Entry 3G6E (X-ray diffraction, 2.70 A resolution); this record covers chains 0 and T of the 31 polymer chains in the assembly.

# Chain 0
Molecule: 23S ribosomal RNA
Source organism: Haloarcula marismortui
Sequence (2923 nucleotides; numbered 1 to 2923; the number before each row is that of its first residue):
     1 GUUGGCUACUAUGCCAGCUGGUGGAUUGCUCGGCUCAGGCGCUGAUGAAG
    51 GACGUGCCAAGCUGCGAUAAGCUGUGGGGAGCCGCACGGAGGCGAAGAAC
   101 CACAGAUUUCCGAAUGAGAAUCUCUCUAACAAUUGCUUCGCGCAAUGAGG
   151 AACCCCGAGAACUGAAACAUCUCAGUAUCGGGAGGAACAGAAAACGCAAC
   201 GUGAUGUCGUUAGUAACCGCGAGUGAACGCGAUACAGCCCAAACCGAAGC
   251 CCUCACGGGCAAUGUGGUGUCAGGGCUACCUCUCAUCAGCCGACCGUCUU
   301 CACGAAGUCUCUUGGAAUAGAGCGUGAUACAGGGUGACAACCCCGUACUG
   351 AAGACCAGUACGCUGUGCGGUAGUGCCAGAGUAGCGGGGGUUGGAUAUCC
   401 CUCGCGAAUAACGCAGGCAUCGACUGCGAAGGCUAAACACAACCUGAGAC
   451 CGAUAGUGAACAAGUAGUGUGAACGAACGCUGCAAAGUACCCUCAGAAGG
   501 GAGGCGAAAUAGAGCAUGAAAUCAGUUGGCGAUCGAGCGACAGGGCAUAC
   551 AAGGUCCCUUGACGAAUGACCGAGACGCGAGUCUCCAGUAAGACUCACGG
   601 GAAGCCGAUGUUCUGUCGUACGUUUUGAAAAACGAGCCAGGGAGUGUGUC
   651 UGUAUGGCAAGUCUAACCGGAGUAUCCGGGGAGGCACAGGGAAACCGACA
   701 UGGCCGCAGGGCUUUGCCCGAGGGCCGCCGUCUUCAAGGGCGGGGAGCCA
   751 UGUGGACACGACCCGAAUCCGGACGAUCUACGCAUGGACAAGAUGAAGCG
   801 UGCCGAAAGGCACGUGGAAGUCUGUUAGAGUUGGUGUCCUACAAUACCCU
   851 CUCGUGAUCUAUGUGUAGGGGUGAAAGGCCCAUCGAGUCCGGCAACAGCU
   901 GGUUCCAAUCGAAACAUGUCGAAGCAUGACCUCCGCCGAGGUAGUCUGUG
   951 AGGUAGAGCGACCGAUUGGUGUGUCCGCCUCCGAGAGGAGUCGGCACACC
  1001 UGUCAAACUCCAAACUUACAGACGCUGUUUGACGCGGGGAUUCCGGUGCG
  1051 CGGGGUAAGCCUGUGUACCAGGAGGGGAACAACCCAGAGAUAGGUUAAGG
  1101 UCCCCAAGUGUGGAUUAAGUGUAAUCCUCUGAAGGUGGUCUCGAGCCCUA
  1151 GACAGCCGGGAGGUGAGCUUAGAAGCAGCUACCCUCUAAGAAAAGCGUAA
  1201 CAGCUUACCGGCCGAGGUUUGAGGCGCCCAAAAUGAUCGGGACUCAAAUC
  1251 CACCACCGAGACCUGUCCGUACCACUCAUACUGGUAAUCGAGUAGAUUGG
  1301 CGCUCUAAUUGGAUGGAAGCAGGGGCGAGAGCUCCUGUGGACCGAUUAGU
  1351 GACGAAAAUCCUGGCCAUAGUAGCAGCGAUAGUCGGGUGAGAACCCCGAC
  1401 GGCCUAAUGGAUAAGGGUUCCUCAGCACUGCUGAUCAGCUGAGGGUUAGC
  1451 CGGUCCUAAGUCUCACCGCAACUCGACUGAGACGAAAUGGGAAACAGGUU
  1501 AAUAUUCCUGUGCCAUCAUGCAGUGAAAGUUGACGCCCUGGGGUCGAUCA
  1551 CGCCGGGCAUUCGCCCGGUCGAACCGUCCAACUCCGUGGAAGCCGUAAUG
  1601 GCAGGAAGCGGACGAACGGCGGCAUAGGGAAACGUGAUUCAACCUGGGGC
  1651 CCAUGAAAAGACGAGCAUGAUGUCCGUACCGAGAACCGACACAGGUGUCC
  1701 AUGGCGGCGAAAGCCAAGGCCUGUCGGGAGCAACCAACGUUAGGGAAUUC
  1751 GGCAAGUUAGUCCCGUACCUUCGGAAGAAGGGAUGCCUGCUCCGGAACGG
  1801 AGCAGGUCGCAGUGACUCGGAAGCUCGGACUGUCUAGUAACAACAUAGGU
  1851 GACCGCAAAUCCGCAAGGACUCGUACGGUCACUGAAUCCUGCCCAGUGCA
  1901 GGUAUCUGAACACCUCGUACAAGAGGACGAAGGACCUGUCAACGGCGGGG
  1951 GUAACUAUGACCCUCUUAAGGUAGCGUAGUACCUUGCCGCAUCAGUAGCG
  2001 GCUUGCAUGAAUGGAUUAACCAGAGCUUCACUGUCCCAACGUUGGGCCCG
  2051 GUGAACUGUACAUUCCAGUGCGGAGUCUGGAGACACCCAGGGGGAAGCGA
  2101 AGACCCUAUGGAGCUUUACUGCAGGCUGUCGCUGAGACGUGGUCGCCGAU
  2151 GUGCAGCAUAGGUAGGAGUCGUUACAGAGGUACCCGCGCUAGCGGGCCAC
  2201 CCAGACAACAGUGAAAUACUACCCGUCGGUGACUGCGACUCUCACUCCGG
  2251 GAGGAGGACACCGAUAGCCGGGCAGUUUGACUGGGGCGGUACGCGCUCGA
  2301 AAAGAUAUCGAGCGCGCCCUAUGGUCAUCUCAGCCGGGACAGAGACCCGG
  2351 CGAAGAGUGCAAGAGCAAAAGAUGACUUGACAGUGUUCUUCCCAACGAGG
  2401 AACGCUGACGCGAAAGCGUGGUCUAGCGAACCAAUUAGCCUGCUUGAUGC
  2451 GGGCAAUUGAUGACAGAAAAGCUACCCUAGGGAUAACAGAGUCGUCACUC
  2501 GCAAGAGCACAUAUCGACCGAGUGGCUUGCUACCUCGAUGUCGGUUCCCU
  2551 CCAUCCUGCCCGUGCAGAAGCGGGCAAGGGUGAGGUUGUUCGCCUAUUAA
  2601 AGGAGGUCGUGAGCUGGGUUUAGACCGUCGUGAGACAGGUCGGCUGCUAU
  2651 CUACUGGGUGUGUAAUGGUGUCUGACAAGAACGACCGUAUAGUACGAGAG
  2701 GAACUACGGUUGGUGGCCACUGGUGUACCGGUUGUUCGAGAGAGCACGUG
  2751 CCGGGUAGCCACGCCACACGGGGUAAGAGCUGAACGCAUCUAAGCUCGAA
  2801 ACCCACUUGGAAAAGAGACACCGCCGAGGUCCCGCGUACAAGACGCGGUC
  2851 GAUAGACUCGGGGUGUGCGCGUCGAGGUAACGAGACGUUAAGCCCACGAG
  2901 CACUAACAGACCAAAGCCAUCAU
Unresolved in the structure: 1-9, 126-127, 715, 971-998, 1560, 1952-1963, 2137-2236, 2339-2343, 2665-2666, 2915-2923
Modified positions: 1MA (6-hydro-1-methyladenosine-5'-monophosphate) at position 628, OMU (o2'-methyluridine 5'-monophosphate) at position 2587, OMG (o2'-methylguanosine-5'-monophosphate) at position 2588, UR3 (3-methyluridine-5'-monophoshate) at position 2619, PSU (pseudouridine-5'-monophosphate) at position 2621
Metal / ion sites: Na+ site 1 near U12 (its only coordinating residue here); Mg2+ site 1 near G28 (its only coordinating residue here); Na+ site 2: C40, G41, C443; Na+ site 3: G56, G61; Sr2+ site 1 near A86 (its only coordinating residue here); Na+ site 4: U107, U108; Mg2+ site 2 near U115 (its only coordinating residue here); Na+ site 5: C130, U146; Na+ site 6: C141, G142; Sr2+ site 2: G147, A183 (shared with 1 residue of chain M); Mg2+ site 3: C162, U2276; K+ site 1: C162, U163, U172; 58 more Na+ sites not listed; 69 more Mg2+ sites not listed; 38 more Sr2+ sites not listed; 1 more K+ sites not listed
Small-molecule neighbours: Cephalotaxine (HMT; (3beta)-O~3~-[(2R)-2,6-dihydroxy-2-(2-methoxy-2-oxoethyl)-6-methylheptanoyl]cephalotaxine): G2099, A2100, G2102, A2486, C2487, A2488, U2535, A2538, U2539, G2540, U2541, U2620
From the paper describing this entry:
  - binding site for Cephalotaxine: C2487

# Chain T
Molecule: 50S ribosomal protein L24P
Source organism: Haloarcula marismortui
UniProtKB: P10972 (RL24_HALMA); residues 1-119 here correspond to UniProt positions 2-120 (UniProt number = residue number + 1)
Sequence (119 residues; numbered 1 to 119; the number before each row is that of its first residue):
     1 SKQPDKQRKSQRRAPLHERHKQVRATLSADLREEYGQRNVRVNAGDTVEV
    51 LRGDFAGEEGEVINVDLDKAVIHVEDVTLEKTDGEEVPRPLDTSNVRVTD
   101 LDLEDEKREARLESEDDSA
Metal / ion sites: Mg2+: Gln37, Leu112, Ser114, Asp117; Na+: Ser94, Asn95 (shared with U308(0), U335(0), C342(0) of chain 0)

# Interface between chain 0 and chain T
Contacting residue pairs - 110 pairs, chain 0 then chain T:
  U30(0) with Asp5(T), hydrogen bond to the sugar; Arg8(T), salt bridge to the phosphate
  C31(0) with Asp5(T), phosphate contact; Arg8(T), salt bridge to the phosphate; Arg12(T), salt bridge to the phosphate; Arg13(T), hydrogen bond to the phosphate
  G32(0) with Lys9(T), salt bridge to the phosphate; Arg13(T), salt bridge to the phosphate
  G79(0) with His20(T), sugar contact; Lys107(T), hydrogen bond to the base; Arg111(T), salt bridge to the phosphate
  A80(0) with Arg41(T), sugar contact; Asn43(T), hydrogen bond to the phosphate; Arg111(T), salt bridge to the phosphate
  G81(0) with Arg41(T), salt bridge to the phosphate; Asn43(T), phosphate contact; Ala44(T), hydrogen bond to the phosphate; Val65(T), sugar contact; Leu67(T), phosphate contact
  C82(0) with Leu16(T), phosphate contact; Val65(T), phosphate contact; Asp66(T), phosphate contact; Leu67(T), hydrogen bond to the phosphate
  C83(0) with Leu16(T), phosphate contact
  C87(0) with Asp68(T), phosphate contact; Lys69(T), hydrogen bond to the base
  A95(0) with Asp105(T), base contact
  G97(0) with Asp105(T), hydrogen bond to the base; Lys107(T), base contact
  A99(0) with Leu16(T), sugar contact; His20(T), hydrogen bond to the base
  C100(0) with Pro15(T), sugar contact; Leu16(T), sugar contact; His17(T), hydrogen bond to the sugar
  C101(0) with Pro15(T), sugar contact; His17(T), hydrogen bond to the sugar
  C303(0) with Asp116(T), sugar contact; Asp117(T), phosphate contact; Ser118(T), hydrogen bond to the phosphate
  G304(0) with Ser118(T), hydrogen bond to the phosphate
  A306(0) with Arg38(T), salt bridge to the phosphate
  G307(0) with Arg32(T), salt bridge to the phosphate; Arg38(T), salt bridge to the phosphate
  U308(0) with Arg32(T), salt bridge to the phosphate; Arg38(T), salt bridge to the phosphate; Leu51(T), base contact; Arg52(T), hydrogen bond to the sugar; Ser94(T), base contact; Asn95(T), base contact; Arg97(T), salt bridge to the phosphate
  C309(0) with Leu51(T), phosphate contact; Arg97(T), salt bridge to the phosphate
  G315(0) with Asp54(T), hydrogen bond to the sugar
  A316(0) with Arg52(T), phosphate contact; Gly53(T), phosphate contact; Asp54(T), sugar contact
  A317(0) with Arg52(T), phosphate contact
  U318(0) with Arg52(T), salt bridge to the phosphate
  A331(0) with Ser1(T), base contact
  G332(0) with Lys2(T), hydrogen bond to the sugar; Gln3(T), sugar contact; Pro4(T), sugar contact; Gln7(T), hydrogen bond to the base
  G333(0) with Pro4(T), sugar contact; Gln7(T), sugar contact; Arg8(T), hydrogen bond to the phosphate; Gln11(T), hydrogen bond to the sugar
  G334(0) with Arg8(T), salt bridge to the phosphate; Gln11(T), sugar contact; Ser94(T), hydrogen bond to the base
  U335(0) with Asp92(T), sugar contact; Asn95(T), hydrogen bond to the sugar
  G336(0) with Gly53(T), base contact; Asp54(T), hydrogen bond to the base; Arg89(T), hydrogen bond to the base; Asn95(T), hydrogen bond to the phosphate
  C342(0) with Thr26(T), phosphate contact; Ser94(T), hydrogen bond to the sugar
  C343(0) with Lys21(T), hydrogen bond to the sugar; Arg24(T), sugar contact; Thr26(T), hydrogen bond to the phosphate; Arg38(T), phosphate contact; Asn39(T), phosphate contact; Ser94(T), sugar contact
  C344(0) with Lys21(T), sugar contact; Arg24(T), salt bridge to the phosphate; Asn39(T), hydrogen bond to the phosphate
  G345(0) with Lys21(T), phosphate contact
  G446(0) with Ser1(T), phosphate contact; Lys6(T), salt bridge to the phosphate
  A447(0) with Ser1(T), hydrogen bond to the phosphate; Lys2(T), hydrogen bond to the phosphate; Gln3(T), base contact
  G448(0) with Lys2(T), salt bridge to the phosphate; Gln3(T), hydrogen bond to the phosphate
  C483(0) with Arg89(T), hydrogen bond to the base
  A484(0) with Leu79(T), sugar contact; Arg89(T), sugar contact; Pro90(T), sugar contact
  A485(0) with Pro90(T), phosphate contact
  A486(0) with Leu79(T), sugar contact; Glu80(T), hydrogen bond to the sugar; Lys81(T), salt bridge to the phosphate; Val87(T), phosphate contact
  G487(0) with Lys81(T), phosphate contact; Thr82(T), hydrogen bond to the phosphate
  U488(0) with Thr82(T), sugar contact
  A489(0) with Thr82(T), sugar contact; Asp83(T), sugar contact
  G504(0) with Thr82(T), sugar contact
Interface residues without a listed pair, chain 0 (51 interface residues in all): G77, G78, C85, C301, A302, G452
Interface residues without a listed pair, chain T (57 interface residues in all): Glu18, Ala25, Val42, Glu106, Arg108

# In short
The interface between chain 0 and chain T involves 51 residues on one side and 57 on the other, with 34
hydrogen bonds and 21 salt bridges. Polar contacts include G79(0)-Lys107(T), C87(0)-Lys69(T) and
G97(0)-Asp105(T). Bound to chain 0: Cephalotaxine. From the paper: a binding site for Cephalotaxine at
C2487(0).
Chain 0 is 23S ribosomal RNA and chain T is 50S ribosomal protein L24P, both from Haloarcula marismortui; the
structure, Co-crystal structure of Homoharringtonine bound to the large ribosomal subunit, was determined by
X-ray diffraction (same publication as 3G4S and 3G71).
